PDB entry 8QJ8 | X-ray diffraction, 1.54 A resolution | chains A and C of the 3 polymer chains in the assembly

== Chain A (and C) ==
Name: Phosphopantetheine adenylyltransferase
Source organism: Mycobacteroides abscessus
Notes: EC 2.7.7.3; chain C of this document is another copy of the same molecule, construct and numbering; everything in this record applies to it too
UniProt: B1MDL6 (COAD_MYCA9); numbering as in UniProt (aligned over 1-161)
Sequence (162 residues; row label = number of the first residue in the row; numbering starts at 0):
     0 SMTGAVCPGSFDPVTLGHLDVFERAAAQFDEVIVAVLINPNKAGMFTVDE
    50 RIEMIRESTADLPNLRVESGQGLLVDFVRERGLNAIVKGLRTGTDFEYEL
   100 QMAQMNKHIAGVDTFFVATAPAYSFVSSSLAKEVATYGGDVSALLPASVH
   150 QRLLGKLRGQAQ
Not modelled in the structure: 0, 158-161 (chain C: 0, 40-41, 158-161)
Differences from the reference sequence: expression tag (0)
Swiss-Prot annotation at these positions:
  - binding site (ATP): S9, F10, H17, G88 to R90, E98, Y122 to S128
  - binding site (substrate): S9, K41, L73, K87
  - site: H17 (Transition state stabilizer)
Small-molecule neighbours: VIW (3-[3-(3-azanyl-2-cyano-phenyl)indol-1-yl]propanoic acid): C6, P7, G8, S9, F10, T14, G16, H17, V20, K87, G88, L89, R90, T118, Y122, V125, S126, S127

== How chain A and chain C interact ==
Residue-residue contacts (22; chain A residue first):
  G71(A) - Y136(C)
  L72(A) - Y136(C)  hydrophobic
  L72(A) - G138(C)
  E96(A) - T91(C)
  E96(A) - G92(C)
  E96(A) - T93(C)  hydrogen bond
  Q100(A) - R90(C)  hydrogen bond
  Q100(A) - T91(C)
  Q100(A) - S123(C)
  Q100(A) - F124(C)
  M101(A) - L129(C)  hydrophobic
  Q103(A) - S123(C)  hydrogen bond
  Q103(A) - F124(C)
  M104(A) - F124(C)  hydrophobic
  M104(A) - L129(C)  hydrophobic
  M104(A) - V133(C)  hydrophobic
  M104(A) - L143(C)  hydrophobic
  H107(A) - F124(C)
  H107(A) - A142(C)
  H107(A) - L143(C)
  I108(A) - V133(C)  hydrophobic
  I108(A) - D139(C)
Also at the interface, not in a pair above, chain A (11 interface residues in all): D75, T93
Also at the interface, not in a pair above, chain C (15 interface residues in all): E132, G137

== In short ==
Chain A and chain C form an interface of 11 and 15 residues respectively; the contacts include 3 hydrogen
bonds. Among the polar pairs are E96(A)-T93(C), Q100(A)-R90(C) and Q103(A)-S123(C). Ligands of chain A:
compound VIW.
Chain A and chain C are both Phosphopantetheine adenylyltransferase (Mycobacteroides abscessus); the
structure, Structure of Mycobacterium abscessus Phosphopantetheine adenylyltransferase in complex with
inhibitor, was determined by X-ray diffraction, deposited together with 8QID, 8QIX and 8QIY.
